5VJ1 - chains D and E of the 4 polymer chains in the assembly; structure by X-ray diffraction, 3.00 A resolution.

Chain D:
Molecule: MdcD
Organism: Pseudomonas aeruginosa
Notes: EC 2.1.3.10, 2.1.3.1
UniProtKB: A0A071KS24 (A0A071KS24_PSEAI); numbering as in UniProt (aligned over 1-287)
Sequence (287 residues; each row starts with the number of its first residue):
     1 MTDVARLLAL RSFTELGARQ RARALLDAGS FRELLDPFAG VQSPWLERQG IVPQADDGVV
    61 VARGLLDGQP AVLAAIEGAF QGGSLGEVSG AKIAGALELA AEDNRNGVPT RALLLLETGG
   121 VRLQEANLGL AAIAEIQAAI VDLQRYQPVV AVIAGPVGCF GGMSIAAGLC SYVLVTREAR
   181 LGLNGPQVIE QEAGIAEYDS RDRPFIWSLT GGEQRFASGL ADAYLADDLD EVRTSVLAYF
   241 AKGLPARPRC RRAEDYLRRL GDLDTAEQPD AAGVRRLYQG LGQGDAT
Disordered / not traced: 1-2, 279-287
Small-molecule neighbours: coenzyme A (COA): Ala79, Gln81, Gly82, Ser84, Gly119, Val121, Arg122, Leu123, Gln124, Val157, Phe160, Gly161, Gly162, Arg180, Leu183, Asn184, Gly185, Pro186, Gln187, Val188
What the authors report for this chain:
  - binding site for coenzyme A: Val121, Leu123, Gly162, Arg180
  - catalytic residues: Val121, Gly162
  - conformationally variable residues (loop rearrangement): Val121, Leu123

Chain E:
Molecule: MdcE
Organism: Pseudomonas aeruginosa
Notes: EC 2.1.3.10
UniProtKB: A0A0C6EV56 (A0A0C6EV56_PSEAI); residues 1-268 here = UniProt positions 1-268
Sequence (284 residues; row label = number of the first residue in the row; numbers below 1 keep their minus sign (Met-15 is residue -15)):
   -15 MGSSHHHHHH SQDPNSMSQP FASRGLAWFQ ALAGSLAPRP GDPASLRVAD AELDGYPVRF
    45 LAVVPDPDNP FPRARQGEVG LLEGWGLAAA VDEALEADRE APRKRALLAI VDVPSQAYGR
   105 REEALGIHQA LAGAVDAYAR ARLAGHPLIG LLVGKAMSGA FLAHGYQANR LIALHDPGVM
   165 VHAMGKAAAA RITLRSVEEL EALAAKVPPM AYDIDSYASL GLLWRTLPVE TVEVPSTADL
   225 VRVRTCLGEA LADILGGPRD LGGRLGAANR EASARVRRLL REQW
Disordered / not traced: -15 to 5
Differences from the reference sequence: initiating methionine (-15); expression tag (-14 to 0)
Small-molecule neighbours: coenzyme A (COA): Ser142, Ala167, Met168, Ile176, Thr177
What the authors report for this chain:
  - catalytic residues: Gln100, Ser142
  - mutagenesis - Q100E (10-fold), S142A (10-fold): decreased catalytic activity
  - mutagenesis - Y102F: unchanged catalytic activity
  - mutagenesis - Q100E/Y102F: abolished catalytic activity
  - catalytic residues: Tyr102 (proposed by the authors, not directly observed)

Interface between chain D and chain E:
Pairs across the interface - 166 pairs, chain D then chain E:
  Arg32(D) with Gln267(E), hydrogen bond (side chain-backbone); Trp268(E), hydrogen bond (side chain-backbone)
  Leu34(D) with Leu264(E), hydrophobic; Gln267(E); Trp268(E), hydrophobic
  Leu35(D) with Val260(E), hydrophobic; Leu263(E), hydrophobic; Leu264(E); Gln267(E), hydrogen bond (backbone-side chain)
  Val41(D) with Arg259(E); Val260(E), hydrophobic; Leu263(E), hydrophobic
  Trp45(D) with Pro193(E); Asn253(E)
  Arg48(D) with Lys190(E), hydrogen bond (side chain-backbone); Val191(E)
  Gln49(D) with Arg179(E), hydrogen bond; Leu187(E); Val191(E); Met194(E)
  Ile51(D) with Arg179(E)
  Arg63(D) with Trp268(E), hydrogen bond (side chain-backbone)
  Val72(D) with Trp268(E), hydrophobic
  Glu87(D) with Asn253(E); Arg254(E); Glu255(E); Ala256(E), hydrogen bond (side chain-backbone); Ser257(E), hydrogen bond (side chain-backbone)
  Val88(D) with Ala256(E), hydrophobic
  Ala91(D) with Ser257(E); Val260(E); Arg261(E); Leu264(E)
  Lys92(D) with Val260(E); Leu264(E)
  Ala94(D) with Arg261(E)
  Gly95(D) with Leu264(E)
  Ala96(D) with Leu264(E); Trp268(E)
  Glu98(D) with Arg261(E), salt bridge
  Leu99(D) with Leu264(E); Arg265(E); Trp268(E)
  Ala100(D) with Trp268(E)
  Glu102(D) with Arg265(E), salt bridge
  Asp103(D) with Trp268(E), hydrogen bond
  Leu123(D) with Met168(E), hydrophobic; Ala173(E), hydrophobic; Thr177(E); Met194(E)
  Gln124(D) with Thr177(E); Arg179(E); Met194(E)
  Glu125(D) with Pro193(E)
  Ala126(D) with His166(E); Pro193(E)
  Asn127(D) with Val165(E), hydrogen bond (side chain-backbone); His166(E), hydrogen bond (side chain-backbone); Pro193(E), hydrogen bond (backbone-backbone); Ala195(E), hydrogen bond (side chain-backbone); Leu204(E)
  Leu128(D) with Pro193(E), hydrophobic; Leu204(E), hydrophobic; Asn253(E); Arg254(E)
  Leu130(D) with Ser142(E); Leu146(E), hydrophobic; Tyr150(E); His166(E)
  Ala131(D) with Tyr150(E), hydrophobic; Leu206(E), hydrophobic
  Ile133(D) with Leu146(E), hydrophobic
  Ala134(D) with Leu146(E), hydrophobic; Tyr150(E), hydrophobic; Gln151(E), hydrogen bond (backbone-side chain)
  Glu135(D) with Leu245(E); Arg248(E); Arg254(E), salt bridge; Arg261(E), salt bridge
  Gln137(D) with Val119(E); Leu146(E)
  Ala138(D) with Arg126(E); Gln151(E); Leu245(E), hydrophobic
  Val141(D) with Asp120(E); Ala123(E), hydrophobic; Arg124(E); Leu127(E), hydrophobic
  Asp142(D) with Leu127(E)
  Arg145(D) with Leu127(E)
  Gly162(D) with Leu146(E)
  Ser164(D) with His112(E)
  Ile165(D) with His112(E); Leu115(E); Ala116(E); Gly143(E)
  Gly168(D) with Gln113(E); Ala116(E)
  Leu169(D) with Ala116(E); Val119(E), hydrophobic; Asp120(E)
  Leu181(D) with His112(E)
  Gly182(D) with Glu107(E)
  Leu183(D) with Gln100(E); Glu107(E), hydrogen bond (backbone-side chain); Ile111(E), hydrophobic; Leu115(E), hydrophobic
  Asn184(D) with Gln100(E), hydrogen bond; Ala101(E); Tyr102(E); Glu107(E), hydrogen bond (backbone-side chain)
  Gln187(D) with Arg175(E), hydrogen bond
  Val188(D) with Tyr102(E), hydrophobic; Met168(E), hydrophobic; Ala172(E), hydrophobic; Ile176(E), hydrophobic
  Ile189(D) with Gly103(E); Glu107(E)
  Glu190(D) with Arg175(E), salt bridge
  Gln191(D) with Ala171(E); Ala172(E); Arg175(E), hydrogen bond
  Glu192(D) with Arg57(E); Tyr102(E)
  Ala193(D) with Arg57(E); Tyr102(E)
  Ala196(D) with Arg104(E), hydrogen bond (backbone-side chain)
  Glu197(D) with Gly103(E); Arg104(E), hydrogen bond (side chain-backbone); Arg105(E), salt bridge
  Tyr198(D) with Arg104(E)
  Ser200(D) with Arg175(E)
  Phe205(D) with Arg104(E)
  Leu209(D) with Arg104(E)
  Thr210(D) with Glu107(E)
  Arg215(D) with Glu107(E), salt bridge; Ala108(E); Gly110(E)
  Leu220(D) with Gly110(E)
  Arg249(D) with Trp69(E); Gln113(E), hydrogen bond
  Cys250(D) with Gln113(E); Ala116(E); Gly117(E); Asp120(E)
  Arg251(D) with Asp76(E), salt bridge; Asp120(E); Arg124(E)
  Ala253(D) with Trp69(E), hydrophobic; Ala72(E), hydrophobic
  Tyr256(D) with Trp69(E), hydrophobic
  Leu257(D) with Leu66(E), hydrophobic; Trp69(E), hydrophobic; Gly70(E)
  Leu260(D) with Leu65(E), hydrophobic; Trp69(E)
  Leu263(D) with Leu109(E), hydrophobic
  Thr265(D) with Pro54(E), hydrogen bond (side chain-backbone); Phe55(E); Arg105(E), hydrogen bond (backbone-side chain)
  Glu267(D) with Arg105(E), hydrogen bond (backbone-side chain)
  Gln268(D) with Arg104(E); Arg105(E)
  Pro269(D) with Arg105(E)
  Val274(D) with Ala108(E)
  Tyr278(D) with Leu109(E), hydrogen bond (side chain-backbone)
Interface residues without a listed pair, chain D (85 interface residues in all): Pro44, Val61, Thr110, Val121, Ala132, Arg252, Ala266, Leu277
Interface residues without a listed pair, chain E (74 interface residues in all): Ala73, Glu80, Ala167, Pro192, Tyr201

In short:
Chain D and chain E form an interface of 85 and 74 residues respectively, with 26 hydrogen bonds and 8 salt
bridges. Among the polar pairs are Glu98(D)-Arg261(E), Glu102(D)-Arg265(E) and Glu135(D)-Arg254(E). From the
paper: catalytic residues Val121(D), Gly162(D) and Gln100(E) among others; Q100E and S142A of chain E reduce
catalytic activity; 4 substitutions were tested in all.
Here chain D is MdcD and chain E is MdcE, both from Pseudomonas aeruginosa. Entry 5VJ1 (Crystal structure of a
Pseudomonas malonate decarboxylase hetero-tetramer in complex with coenzyme A) was determined by X-ray
diffraction, deposited together with 5VIP and 5VIT.
